Entry 7FIZ (electron microscopy, 3.28 A resolution); this record covers chains A and S of the 7 polymer chains in the assembly.

[Chain A]
Molecule: Lon protease
From: Meiothermus taiwanensis
Notes: EC 3.4.21.53
UniProt: A0A059VAZ3 (A0A059VAZ3_9DEIN); residue numbers follow UniProt; this construct covers 1-793
Chain sequence (806 residues; each row starts with the number of its first residue):
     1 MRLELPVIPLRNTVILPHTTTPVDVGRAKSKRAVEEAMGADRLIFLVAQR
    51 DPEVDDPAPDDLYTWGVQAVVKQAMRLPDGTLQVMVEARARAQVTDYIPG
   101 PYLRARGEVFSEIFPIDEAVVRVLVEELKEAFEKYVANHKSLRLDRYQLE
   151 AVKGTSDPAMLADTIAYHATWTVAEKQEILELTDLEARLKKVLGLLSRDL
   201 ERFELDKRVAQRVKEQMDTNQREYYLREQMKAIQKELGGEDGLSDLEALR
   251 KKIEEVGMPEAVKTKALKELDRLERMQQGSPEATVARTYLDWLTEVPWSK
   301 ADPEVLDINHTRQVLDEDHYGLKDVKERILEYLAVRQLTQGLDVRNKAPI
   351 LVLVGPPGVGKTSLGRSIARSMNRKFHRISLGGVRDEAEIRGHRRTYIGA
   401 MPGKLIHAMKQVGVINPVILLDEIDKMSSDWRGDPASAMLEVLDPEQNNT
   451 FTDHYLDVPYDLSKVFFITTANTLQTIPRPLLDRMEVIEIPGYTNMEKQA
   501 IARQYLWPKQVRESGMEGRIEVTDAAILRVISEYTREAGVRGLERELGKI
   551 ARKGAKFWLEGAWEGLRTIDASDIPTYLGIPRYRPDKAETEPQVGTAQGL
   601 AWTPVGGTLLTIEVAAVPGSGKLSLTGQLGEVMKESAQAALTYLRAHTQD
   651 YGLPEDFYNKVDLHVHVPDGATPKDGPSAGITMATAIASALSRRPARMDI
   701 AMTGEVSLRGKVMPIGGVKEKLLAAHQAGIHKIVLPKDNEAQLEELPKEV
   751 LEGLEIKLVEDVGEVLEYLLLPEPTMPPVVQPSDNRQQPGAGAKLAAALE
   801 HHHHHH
Disordered / not traced: 1, 781-806
Construct notes: expression tag (794-806)
Ligand contacts: ATP-gamma-S (AGS; phosphothiophosphoric acid-adenylate ester): Asp318, His319, Tyr320, Pro356, Pro357, Gly358, Val359, Gly360, Lys361, Thr362, Ser363, Glu423, Asn472, Tyr493, Ile501, Tyr505, Lys509, Val540, Arg541
From the paper describing this entry:
  - catalytic residues: Ser678 (citing earlier work)

[Chain S]
Molecule: Unknown endogenous substrate
From: Meiothermus taiwanensis WR-220
Chain sequence (22 residues; row label = number of the first residue in the row; X marks 22 residues of unknown identity (built as UNK)):
     1 XXXXXXXXXXXXXXXXXXXXXX

[How chain A and chain S interact]
Chain A side of the interface, 4 residues: Thr396, Tyr397, Ile398, Trp431

[In short]
No residue of chain A is in contact with chain S. Bound to chain A: ATP-gamma-S. The paper reports the
catalytic residue Ser678(A).
Chain A is Lon protease (Meiothermus taiwanensis) and chain S is Unknown endogenous substrate (Meiothermus
taiwanensis WR-220); the structure, Processive cleavage of substrate at individual proteolytic active sites of
the Lon protease complex (conformation 3), was determined by electron microscopy (same publication as 7EV4,
7EV6, 7FID and 7FIE).
